Entry 4F1U (X-ray diffraction, 0.98 A resolution); this record covers chain A.

Chain A:
Protein: Putative alkaline phosphatase
From: Pseudomonas fluorescens
Reference sequence: C3K8K1 (C3K8K1_PSEFS); residues 1001-1370 here correspond to UniProt positions 25-394 (UniProt number = residue number - 976)
Sequence (381 residues; row label = number of the first residue in the row):
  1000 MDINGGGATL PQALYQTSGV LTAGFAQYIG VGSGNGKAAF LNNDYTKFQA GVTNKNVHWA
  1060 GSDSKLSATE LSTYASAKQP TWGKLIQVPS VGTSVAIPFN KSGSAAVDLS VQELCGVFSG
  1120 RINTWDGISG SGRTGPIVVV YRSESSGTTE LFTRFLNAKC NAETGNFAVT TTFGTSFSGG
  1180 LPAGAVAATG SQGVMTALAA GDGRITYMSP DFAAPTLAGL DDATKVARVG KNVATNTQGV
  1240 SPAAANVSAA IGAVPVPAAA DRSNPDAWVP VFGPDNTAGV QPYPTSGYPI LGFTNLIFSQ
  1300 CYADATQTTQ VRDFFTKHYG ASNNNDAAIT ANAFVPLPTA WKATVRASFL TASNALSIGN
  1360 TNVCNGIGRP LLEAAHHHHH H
Disordered / not traced: 1375-1380
Construct notes: expression tag (1000, 1371-1380)
Disulfides: Cys-1114/Cys-1159, Cys-1300/Cys-1363
Small-molecule neighbours: hydrogenphosphate ion (PI): Ala-1007, Thr-1008, Leu-1009, Pro-1010, Gly-1031, Ser-1032, Asp-1062, Arg-1141, Ser-1144, Ser-1145, Gly-1146, Thr-1147

In short:
Chain A binds hydrogenphosphate ion.
Chain A is Putative alkaline phosphatase (Pseudomonas fluorescens); the structure, Subatomic resolution
structure of a high affinity periplasmic phosphate-binding protein (PfluDING) bound with phosphate at pH ...,
was determined by X-ray diffraction, deposited together with 4F18, 4F19 and 4F1V.
